3IBH - chain A; structure by X-ray diffraction, 2.10 A resolution.

Chain A:
Name: Saccharomyces cerevisiae Gtt2
Organism: Saccharomyces cerevisiae
Notes: EC 2.5.1.18
UniProt: Q12390 (GST2_YEAST); residue numbers follow UniProt; this construct covers 1-233
Sequence (233 residues; row label = number of the first residue in the row):
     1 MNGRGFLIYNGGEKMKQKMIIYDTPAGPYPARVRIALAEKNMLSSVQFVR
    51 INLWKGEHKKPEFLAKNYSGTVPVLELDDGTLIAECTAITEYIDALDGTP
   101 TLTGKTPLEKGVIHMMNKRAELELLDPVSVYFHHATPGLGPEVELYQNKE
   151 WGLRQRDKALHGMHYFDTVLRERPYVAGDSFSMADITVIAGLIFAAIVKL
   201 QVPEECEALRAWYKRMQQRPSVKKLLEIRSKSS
Not modelled in the structure: 1-18, 227-233
Residues lining bound ligands: glutathione (GSH): G27, P28, Y29, P30, R32, L53, H58, K59, G70, T71, V72, P73, E85, C86, K118, E121, L122, S129, H133, L139
Curated features (UniProtKB/Swiss-Prot):
  - binding site (glutathione): Y29, H58, V72, E85, C86, H133
  - mutagenesis: G27 (G27A: Reduced enzyme activity; G27C/F/S: Loss of enzyme activity), S129 (S129A: Reduced enzyme activity), H133 (H133A: Loss of enzyme activity)
From the paper describing this entry:
  - binding site for glutathione: Y29, S129, H133 (proposed by the authors, not directly observed)
  - catalytic residues: S129, H133
  - mutagenesis - G27A, S129A: decreased catalytic activity
  - mutagenesis - G27F, H133A: abolished catalytic activity
  - mutagenesis - T24Y: unchanged catalytic activity on NBD-Cl
  - mutagenesis - G27C, G27S: abolished catalytic activity on NBD-Cl

Summary:
Ligands of chain A: glutathione. Curated annotation (UniProt) lists 6 glutathione-binding residues and 3
mutagenesis sites. From the paper: catalytic residues S129 and H133; G27A and S129A reduce catalytic activity;
7 substitutions were tested in all.
Chain A is Saccharomyces cerevisiae Gtt2 (Saccharomyces cerevisiae); the structure, Crystal structure of
Saccharomyces cerevisiae Gtt2 in complex with glutathione, was determined by X-ray diffraction together with
3ERF and 3ERG from the same study.
